PDB entry 3EOB | X-ray diffraction, 3.60 A resolution | chains L and H of the 3 polymer chains in the assembly

Chain L:
Name: Efalizumab Fab fragment, light chain
From: Homo sapiens
Notes: antibody fragment or engineered binder
Sequence (214 residues; numbered 1 to 214; the number before each row is that of its first residue):
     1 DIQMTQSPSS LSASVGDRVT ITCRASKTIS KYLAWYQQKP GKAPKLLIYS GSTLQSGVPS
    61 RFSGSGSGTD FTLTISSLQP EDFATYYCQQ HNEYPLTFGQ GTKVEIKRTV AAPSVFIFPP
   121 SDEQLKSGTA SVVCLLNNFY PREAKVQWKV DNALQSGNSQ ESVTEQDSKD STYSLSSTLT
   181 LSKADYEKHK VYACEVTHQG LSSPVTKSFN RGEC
Cystine bridges: Cys-23/Cys-88, Cys-134/Cys-194
What the authors report for this chain:
  - mutagenesis - H91A, N92A, Y94A: decreased binding to Integrin alpha-L (citing earlier work)

Chain H:
Name: Efalizumab Fab fragment, heavy chain
From: Homo sapiens
Notes: antibody fragment or engineered binder
Sequence (220 residues; numbered 1 to 220; the number before each row is that of its first residue):
     1 EVQLVESGGG LVQPGGSLRL SCAASGYSFT GHWMNWVRQA PGKGLEWVGM IHPSDSETRY
    61 NQKFKDRFTI SVDKSKNTLY LQMNSLRAED TAVYYCARGI YFYGTTYFDY WGQGTLVTVS
   121 SASTKGPSVF PLAPSSKSTS GGTAALGCLV KDYFPEPVTV SWNSGALTSG VHTFPAVLQS
   181 SGLYSLSSVV TVPSSSLGTQ TYICNVNHKP SNTKVDKKVE
Unresolved in the structure: 137-141
Cystine bridges: Cys-22/Cys-96, Cys-148/Cys-204
What the authors report for this chain:
  - mutagenesis - Q62A, K65A, K74A, Y107A: decreased binding to Integrin alpha-L (citing earlier work)

Chain L / chain H interface:
Residue-residue contacts (72):
  Tyr-32(L) with Tyr-103(H), hydrophobic; Gly-104(H)
  Tyr-36(L) with Tyr-107(H); Phe-108(H), hydrogen bond (side chain-backbone)
  Gln-38(L) with Gln-39(H), hydrogen bond; Tyr-95(H), hydrogen bond
  Lys-42(L) with Tyr-95(H)
  Ala-43(L) with Tyr-95(H), hydrophobic; Trp-111(H), hydrophobic; Gly-112(H)
  Pro-44(L) with Trp-111(H)
  Leu-46(L) with Tyr-107(H), hydrophobic; Phe-108(H); Asp-109(H)
  Tyr-49(L) with Tyr-103(H), hydrophobic; Tyr-107(H), hydrophobic
  Ser-50(L) with Tyr-103(H)
  Gln-55(L) with Asp-109(H)
  Tyr-87(L) with Gln-39(H); Lys-43(H), hydrogen bond (side chain-backbone); Leu-45(H), hydrophobic
  Gln-89(L) with Thr-106(H), hydrogen bond (side chain-backbone)
  His-91(L) with Tyr-103(H), hydrogen bond (side chain-backbone); Gly-104(H); Thr-105(H), hydrogen bond (backbone-backbone); Thr-106(H); Tyr-107(H)
  Asn-92(L) with Thr-105(H)
  Glu-93(L) with Thr-105(H)
  Tyr-94(L) with Met-50(H); Arg-59(H); Tyr-101(H); Thr-105(H); Thr-106(H), hydrogen bond
  Pro-95(L) with Asn-61(H)
  Leu-96(L) with Trp-47(H); Thr-105(H); Thr-106(H); Phe-108(H), hydrophobic
  Phe-98(L) with Leu-45(H), hydrophobic; Phe-108(H), hydrophobic
  Phe-116(L) with Thr-143(H); Ala-145(H)
  Phe-118(L) with Leu-132(H); Ala-133(H); Ala-145(H)
  Ser-121(L) with Phe-130(H); Pro-131(H)
  Glu-123(L) with Phe-130(H); Lys-217(H), salt bridge
  Gln-124(L) with Phe-130(H)
  Thr-129(L) with Lys-151(H)
  Ser-131(L) with Lys-151(H), hydrogen bond
  Leu-135(L) with Phe-174(H), hydrophobic; Val-189(H), hydrophobic
  Asn-137(L) with His-172(H), hydrogen bond; Thr-191(H)
  Asn-138(L) with His-172(H), hydrogen bond
  Gln-160(L) with Val-177(H); Leu-178(H), hydrogen bond (side chain-backbone); Gln-179(H)
  Ser-162(L) with Phe-174(H); Pro-175(H), hydrogen bond (side chain-backbone); Val-177(H)
  Val-163(L) with Pro-175(H)
  Ser-174(L) with His-172(H); Phe-174(H)
  Leu-175(L) with Phe-174(H)
  Ser-176(L) with Phe-174(H); Ser-187(H), hydrogen bond
  Thr-180(L) with Lys-151(H)
  Cys-214(L) with Ser-136(H)
Other interface residues (no listed pair), chain L (42 interface residues in all): Ala-34, Gly-99, Val-133, Glu-161, Thr-164
Other interface residues (no listed pair), chain H (45 interface residues in all): Val-37, Gly-44, Glu-46, Gln-113, Val-129, Ala-144, Leu-146, Gly-147, Leu-149

Overview:
42 residues of chain L face 45 of chain H across their interface, with 14 hydrogen bonds and 1 salt bridge.
Polar pairs include Glu-123(L)/Lys-217(H), Tyr-36(L)/Phe-108(H) and Gln-38(L)/Gln-39(H). From the paper: Q62A,
K65A and K74A of chain H, among others, reduce binding to Integrin alpha-L; H91A, N92A and Y94A of chain L
reduce binding to Integrin alpha-L.
Here chain L is Efalizumab Fab fragment, light chain and chain H is Efalizumab Fab fragment, heavy chain, both
from Homo sapiens. Entry 3EOB (Crystal structure the Fab fragment of Efalizumab in complex with LFA-1 I
domain, Form II) was determined by X-ray diffraction (same publication as 3EO9 and 3EOA).
